4A3B - chains A and E of the 15 polymer chains in the assembly; structure by X-ray diffraction, 3.50 A resolution.

# Chain A
Protein: DNA-directed RNA polymerase II subunit RPB1
From: Saccharomyces cerevisiae
Notes: EC 2.7.7.6
Reference sequence: P04050 (RPB1_YEAST); residue numbers follow UniProt; this construct covers 1-1732
Sequence (1732 residues; numbered 1 to 1732; the number before each row is that of its first residue):
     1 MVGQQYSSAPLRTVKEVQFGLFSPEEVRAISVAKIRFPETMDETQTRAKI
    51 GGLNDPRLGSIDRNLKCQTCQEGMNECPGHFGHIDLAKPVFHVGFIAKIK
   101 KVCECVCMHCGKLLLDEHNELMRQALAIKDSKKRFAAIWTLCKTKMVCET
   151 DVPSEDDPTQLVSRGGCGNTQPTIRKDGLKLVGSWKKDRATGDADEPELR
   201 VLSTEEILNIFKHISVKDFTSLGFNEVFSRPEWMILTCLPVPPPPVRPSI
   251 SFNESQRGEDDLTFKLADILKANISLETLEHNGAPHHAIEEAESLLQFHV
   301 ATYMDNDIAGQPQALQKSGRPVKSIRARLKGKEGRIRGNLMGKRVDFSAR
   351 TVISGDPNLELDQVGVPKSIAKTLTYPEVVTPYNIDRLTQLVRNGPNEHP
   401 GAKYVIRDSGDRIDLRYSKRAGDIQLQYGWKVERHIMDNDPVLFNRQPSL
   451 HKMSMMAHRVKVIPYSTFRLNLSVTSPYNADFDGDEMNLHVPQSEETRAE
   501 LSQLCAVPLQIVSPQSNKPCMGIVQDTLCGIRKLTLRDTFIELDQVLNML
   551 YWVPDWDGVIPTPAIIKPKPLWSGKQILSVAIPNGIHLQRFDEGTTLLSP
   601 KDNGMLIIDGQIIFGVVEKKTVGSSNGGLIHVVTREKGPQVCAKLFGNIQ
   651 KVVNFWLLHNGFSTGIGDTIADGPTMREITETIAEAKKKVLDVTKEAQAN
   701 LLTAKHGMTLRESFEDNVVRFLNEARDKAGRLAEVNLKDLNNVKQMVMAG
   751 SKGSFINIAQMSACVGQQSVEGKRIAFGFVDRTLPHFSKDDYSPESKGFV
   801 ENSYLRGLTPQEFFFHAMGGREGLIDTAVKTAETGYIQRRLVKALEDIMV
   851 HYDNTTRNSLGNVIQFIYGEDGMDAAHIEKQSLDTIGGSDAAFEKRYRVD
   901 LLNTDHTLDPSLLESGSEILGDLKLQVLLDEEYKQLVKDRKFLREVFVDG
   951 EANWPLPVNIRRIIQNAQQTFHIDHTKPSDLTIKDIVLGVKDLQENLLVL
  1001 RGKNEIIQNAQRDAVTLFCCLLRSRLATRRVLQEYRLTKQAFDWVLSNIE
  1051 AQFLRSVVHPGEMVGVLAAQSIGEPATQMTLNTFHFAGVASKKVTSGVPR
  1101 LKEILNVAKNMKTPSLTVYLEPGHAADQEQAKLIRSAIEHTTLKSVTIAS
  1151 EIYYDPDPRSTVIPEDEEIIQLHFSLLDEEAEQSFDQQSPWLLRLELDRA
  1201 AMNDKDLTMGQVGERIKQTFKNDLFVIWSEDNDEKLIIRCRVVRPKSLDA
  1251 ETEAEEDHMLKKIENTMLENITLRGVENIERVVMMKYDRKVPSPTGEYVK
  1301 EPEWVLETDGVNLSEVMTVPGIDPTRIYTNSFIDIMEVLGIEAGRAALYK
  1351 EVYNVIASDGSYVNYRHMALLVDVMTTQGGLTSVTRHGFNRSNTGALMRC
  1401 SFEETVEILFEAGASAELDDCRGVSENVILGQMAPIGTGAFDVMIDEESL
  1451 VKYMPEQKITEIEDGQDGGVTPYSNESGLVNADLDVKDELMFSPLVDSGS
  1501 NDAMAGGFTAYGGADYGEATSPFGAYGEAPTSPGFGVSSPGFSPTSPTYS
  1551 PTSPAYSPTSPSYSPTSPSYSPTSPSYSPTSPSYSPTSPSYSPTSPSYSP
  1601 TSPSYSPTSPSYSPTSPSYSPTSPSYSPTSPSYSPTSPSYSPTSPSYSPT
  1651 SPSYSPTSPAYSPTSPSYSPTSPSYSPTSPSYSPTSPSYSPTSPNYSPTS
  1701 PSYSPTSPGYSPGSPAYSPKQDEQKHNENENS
Not modelled in the structure: 1-2, 1081-1091, 1177-1186, 1244-1253, 1456-1732
Ion coordination: Zn2+ site 1: Cys-67, Cys-70, Cys-77, His-80; Zn2+ site 2: Cys-107, Cys-110, Cys-148, Cys-167; Mg2+: Asp-481, Asp-483, Asp-485 (shared with 1 residue of chain P)
Reported in the primary citation:
  - mutagenesis - Q1078N, Q1078S: abolished growth (citing earlier work)

# Chain E
Protein: DNA-directed RNA polymerases I, II, and III subunit rpabc 1
From: Saccharomyces cerevisiae
Reference sequence: P20434 (RPAB1_YEAST); numbering as in UniProt (aligned over 1-215)
Sequence (215 residues; row label = number of the first residue in the row):
     1 MDQENERNISRLWRAFRTVKEMVKDRGYFITQEEVELPLEDFKAKYCDSM
    51 GRPQRKMMSFQANPTEESISKFPDMGSLWVEFCDEPSVGVKTMKTFVIHI
   101 QEKNFQTGIFVYQNNITPSAMKLVPSIPPATIETFNEAALVVNITHHELV
   151 PKHIRLSSDEKRELLKRYRLKESQLPRIQRADPVALYLGLKRGEVVKIIR
   201 KSETSGRYASYRICM
Not modelled in the structure: 1

# Interface between chain A and chain E
Pairs across the interface (93; chain A residue first):
  Arg-857(A) / Tyr-168(E)  hydrogen bond (side chain-backbone)
  Arg-857(A) / Leu-170(E)
  Arg-857(A) / Gln-174(E)  hydrogen bond
  Leu-860(A) / Gln-174(E)  hydrogen bond (backbone-side chain)
  Gly-861(A) / Gln-174(E)  hydrogen bond (backbone-side chain)
  Asn-862(A) / Ser-173(E)
  Asn-862(A) / Gln-174(E)
  Val-863(A) / Leu-170(E)  hydrophobic
  Val-863(A) / Gln-174(E)  hydrogen bond (backbone-backbone)
  Val-863(A) / Pro-176(E)
  Gln-865(A) / Tyr-208(E)
  Phe-866(A) / Tyr-168(E)  hydrophobic
  Phe-866(A) / Tyr-208(E)  hydrogen bond (backbone-side chain)
  Phe-866(A) / Tyr-211(E)
  Ile-867(A) / Tyr-168(E)
  Gly-869(A) / Thr-204(E)  hydrogen bond (backbone-side chain)
  Glu-870(A) / Arg-200(E)  salt bridge
  Glu-870(A) / Ser-202(E)  hydrogen bond
  Glu-870(A) / Thr-204(E)
  Glu-870(A) / Ser-205(E)  hydrogen bond (backbone-side chain)
  Glu-870(A) / Tyr-208(E)
  Asp-871(A) / Thr-204(E)  hydrogen bond
  Asp-871(A) / Ser-205(E)
  Phe-942(A) / Gly-206(E)
  Phe-942(A) / Arg-207(E)
  Glu-945(A) / Lys-201(E)  salt bridge
  Val-946(A) / Lys-201(E)
  Val-946(A) / Ser-202(E)
  Val-946(A) / Gly-206(E)
  Phe-947(A) / Glu-203(E)
  Trp-954(A) / Glu-203(E)
  Leu-956(A) / Thr-204(E)
  Asn-1004(A) / Arg-167(E)
  Ile-1006(A) / Glu-163(E)
  Ile-1006(A) / Leu-164(E)
  Ile-1006(A) / Arg-167(E)
  Ile-1006(A) / Tyr-168(E)  hydrophobic
  Ile-1007(A) / Arg-167(E)
  Ile-1007(A) / Tyr-168(E)  hydrophobic
  Ala-1010(A) / Tyr-168(E)
  Asp-1013(A) / Ser-205(E)
  Asp-1013(A) / Arg-207(E)  salt bridge
  Ala-1014(A) / Ser-205(E)
  Thr-1016(A) / Ser-205(E)
  Thr-1016(A) / Arg-207(E)  hydrogen bond
  Leu-1017(A) / Glu-203(E)
  Leu-1017(A) / Thr-204(E)
  Leu-1017(A) / Ser-205(E)  hydrogen bond (backbone-backbone)
  Leu-1017(A) / Gly-206(E)
  Met-1317(A) / Val-142(E)  hydrophobic
  Thr-1318(A) / Arg-11(E)  hydrogen bond
  Thr-1318(A) / Arg-14(E)  hydrogen bond (backbone-side chain)
  Thr-1318(A) / Ala-138(E)
  Thr-1318(A) / Val-141(E)
  Pro-1324(A) / Val-142(E)  hydrophobic
  Pro-1324(A) / His-147(E)
  Thr-1325(A) / His-146(E)  hydrogen bond (side chain-backbone)
  Thr-1325(A) / His-147(E)
  Thr-1325(A) / Glu-148(E)  hydrogen bond (backbone-backbone)
  Arg-1326(A) / Glu-148(E)  salt bridge
  Ile-1327(A) / His-147(E)  hydrogen bond (backbone-side chain)
  Tyr-1328(A) / Leu-149(E)  hydrophobic
  Glu-1337(A) / Pro-183(E)
  Val-1338(A) / Ile-144(E)
  Val-1338(A) / Pro-183(E)
  Leu-1339(A) / Ile-144(E)  hydrophobic
  Leu-1339(A) / His-147(E)
  Leu-1339(A) / Val-150(E)
  Leu-1339(A) / Pro-183(E)
  Leu-1339(A) / Val-184(E)
  Gly-1340(A) / Asp-182(E)
  Gly-1340(A) / Pro-183(E)
  Ile-1341(A) / Asp-182(E)  hydrogen bond (backbone-side chain)
  Ile-1341(A) / Arg-212(E)
  Glu-1342(A) / Pro-151(E)
  Glu-1342(A) / His-153(E)
  Glu-1342(A) / Ile-198(E)
  Glu-1342(A) / Arg-200(E)  salt bridge
  Glu-1342(A) / Arg-212(E)  salt bridge
  Ala-1343(A) / Leu-149(E)
  Arg-1345(A) / Arg-200(E)
  Ala-1346(A) / Leu-149(E)  hydrophobic
  Tyr-1349(A) / Glu-203(E)
  Tyr-1365(A) / Glu-203(E)
  Tyr-1365(A) / Thr-204(E)
  Arg-1366(A) / Thr-204(E)
  Thr-1376(A) / Arg-212(E)  hydrogen bond (backbone-side chain)
  Thr-1377(A) / Pro-176(E)
  Thr-1377(A) / Arg-177(E)  hydrogen bond (backbone-backbone)
  Thr-1377(A) / Arg-212(E)
  Gln-1378(A) / Arg-177(E)
  Gly-1379(A) / Arg-177(E)
  Gly-1379(A) / Gln-179(E)  hydrogen bond (backbone-side chain)
Also at the interface, not in a pair above, chain A (56 interface residues in all): Asp-853, Thr-855, Val-1015, Val-1319, Ile-1335, Met-1336, Asp-1373, Gly-1380
Also at the interface, not in a pair above, chain E (43 interface residues in all): Arg-169, Leu-175, Ile-178, Ala-209, Ser-210

# In short
Chain A and chain E form an interface of 56 and 43 residues respectively; the contacts include 21 hydrogen
bonds and 6 salt bridges. Polar pairs include Glu-870(A)/Arg-200(E), Glu-945(A)/Lys-201(E) and
Asp-1013(A)/Arg-207(E). Cys-67(A), Cys-70(A), Cys-77(A) and His-80(A) coordinate Zn2+ site 1. The paper
reports that Q1078N and Q1078S of chain A abolish growth.
Here chain A is DNA-directed RNA polymerase II subunit RPB1 and chain E is DNA-directed RNA polymerases I, II,
and III subunit rpabc 1, both from Saccharomyces cerevisiae. Entry 4A3B (RNA Polymerase II initial
transcribing complex with a 4nt DNA-RNA hybrid) was determined by X-ray diffraction, deposited together with
4A3C, 4A3D, 4A3E, 4A3F, 4A3G, 4A3I and 4 further entries.
